PDB entry 3O9K | X-ray diffraction, 2.49 A resolution | chain A

# Chain A
Name: Neuraminidase
From: Influenza A virus (A/duck/Ukraine/1/1963(H3N8))
Notes: EC 3.2.1.18
Reference sequence: Q07599 (NRAM_I63A3); the construct has insertions or renumbered stretches relative to UniProt, so the offset changes along the chain: 83-170 = UniProt 81-168; 172-308 = UniProt 169-305; 310-334 = UniProt 306-330; 340-347 = UniProt 333-340; 4 more segments
Amino-acid sequence (387 residues; numbered 83 to 478; 9 numbers in that range are skipped by the numbering (no residue carries them; nothing is unmodelled there); the number before each row is that of its first residue):
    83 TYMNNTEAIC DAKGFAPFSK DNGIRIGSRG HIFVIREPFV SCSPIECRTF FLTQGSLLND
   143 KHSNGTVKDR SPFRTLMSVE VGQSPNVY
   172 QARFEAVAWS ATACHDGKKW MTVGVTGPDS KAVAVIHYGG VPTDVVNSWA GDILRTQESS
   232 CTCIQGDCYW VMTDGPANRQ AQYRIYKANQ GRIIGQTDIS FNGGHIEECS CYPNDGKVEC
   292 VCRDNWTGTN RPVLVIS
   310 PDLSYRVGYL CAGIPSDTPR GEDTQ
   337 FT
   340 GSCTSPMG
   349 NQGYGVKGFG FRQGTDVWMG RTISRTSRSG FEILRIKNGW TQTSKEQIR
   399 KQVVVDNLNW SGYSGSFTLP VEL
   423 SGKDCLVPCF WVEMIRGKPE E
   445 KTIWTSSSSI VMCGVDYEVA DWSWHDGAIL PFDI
Construct notes: conflict Asn-296 (Gly293 in Q07599)
Curated features (UniProtKB/Swiss-Prot):
  - active site: Asp-151 (Proton donor/acceptor), Tyr-411 (Nucleophile)
  - binding site (substrate): Arg-118, Arg-152, Glu-278, Glu-279, Arg-294, Arg-376
  - binding site (Ca(2+)): Asp-295, Gly-299, Asp-326
  - glycosylation (N-linked (GlcNAc...) asparagine): Asn-86, Asn-146, Asn-407
Cystine bridges: Cys-92/Cys-427, Cys-124/Cys-129, Cys-185/Cys-232, Cys-234/Cys-239, Cys-280/Cys-293, Cys-282/Cys-291, Cys-320/Cys-342, Cys-431/Cys-457
Small-molecule neighbours: ETT (5-acetamido-2,6-anhydro-3,5-dideoxy-3-[(2E)-3-(4-methylphenyl)prop-2-en-1-yl]-D-glycero-D-galacto-non-2-enonic acid): Arg-118, Glu-119, Gly-147, Asp-151, Arg-152, Trp-180, Ser-181, Ile-224, Arg-226, Glu-229, Ala-248, Glu-278, Glu-279, Arg-294, Asn-296, Tyr-352, Arg-376, Tyr-411, Thr-449
From the paper describing this entry:
  - conformationally variable residues (side-chain flip): Glu-119

# In short
Chain A binds compound ETT. Curated annotation (UniProt) lists active-site residues Asp-151 and Tyr-411, 6
substrate-binding residues and 3 Ca2+-binding residues. The paper reports conformational variability at
Glu-119.
Chain A is Neuraminidase (Influenza A virus (A/duck/Ukraine/1/1963(H3N8))); the structure, Influenza NA in
complex with compound 6, was determined by X-ray diffraction, deposited together with 3O9J.
